7TJF - chains B and H of the 8 polymer chains in the assembly; structure by electron microscopy, 2.60 A resolution.

# Chain B
Name: Origin recognition complex subunit 2
Organism: Saccharomyces cerevisiae
UniProt: P32833 (ORC2_YEAST); residues 1-620 here = UniProt positions 1-620
Chain sequence (620 residues; each row starts with the number of its first residue):
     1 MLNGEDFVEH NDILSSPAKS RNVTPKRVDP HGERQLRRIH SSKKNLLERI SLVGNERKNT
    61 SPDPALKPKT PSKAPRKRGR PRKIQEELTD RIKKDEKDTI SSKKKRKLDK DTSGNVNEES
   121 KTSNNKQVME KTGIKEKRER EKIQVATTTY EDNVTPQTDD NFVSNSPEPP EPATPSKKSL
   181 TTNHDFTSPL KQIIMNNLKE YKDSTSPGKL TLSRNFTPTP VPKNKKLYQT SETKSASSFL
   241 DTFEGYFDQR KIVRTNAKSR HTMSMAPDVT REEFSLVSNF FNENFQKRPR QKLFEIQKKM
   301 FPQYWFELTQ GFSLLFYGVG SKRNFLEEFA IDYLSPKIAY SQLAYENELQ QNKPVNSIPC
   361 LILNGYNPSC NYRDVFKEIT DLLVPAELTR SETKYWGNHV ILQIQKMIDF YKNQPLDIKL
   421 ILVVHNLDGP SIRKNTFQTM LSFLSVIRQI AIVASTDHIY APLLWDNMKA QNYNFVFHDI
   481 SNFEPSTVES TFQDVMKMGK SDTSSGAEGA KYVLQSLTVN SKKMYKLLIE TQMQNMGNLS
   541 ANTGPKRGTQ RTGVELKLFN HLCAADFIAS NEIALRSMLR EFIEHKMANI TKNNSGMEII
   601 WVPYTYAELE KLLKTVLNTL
Not modelled in the structure: 1-232, 344-354, 498-620
UniProt features mapped onto this chain:
  - modified residue: Thr-60 (Phosphothreonine), Thr-187 (Phosphothreonine), Ser-188 (Phosphoserine)
From the paper describing this entry:
  - binding site for DNA, 84 bp ARS1: Arg-254

# Chain H
Molecule: DNA, 84 bp ARS1
Sequence (84 nucleotides; row label = number of the first residue in the row):
     1 TTTGTGCACT TGCCTGCAGG CCTTTTGAAA AGCAAGCATA AAAGATCTAA ACATAAAATC
    61 TGTAAAATAA CAAGATGTAA AGAT
Not modelled in the structure: 1-23, 65-84

# Interface between chain B and chain H
Contacting residue pairs - 10 pairs, chain B then chain H:
  Lys-251(B) / DA31(H)  salt bridge to the phosphate
  Arg-254(B) / DG32(H)  base contact
  Arg-373(B) / DA51(H)  sugar contact
  Arg-390(B) / DT54(H)  salt bridge to the phosphate
  Trp-396(B) / DA51(H)  base contact
  Trp-396(B) / DC52(H)  hydrogen bond to the base
  Trp-396(B) / DA53(H)  hydrogen bond to the phosphate
  Gly-397(B) / DC52(H)  phosphate contact
  His-399(B) / DC52(H)  salt bridge to the phosphate
  His-399(B) / DA53(H)  salt bridge to the phosphate
Interface residues without a listed pair, chain B (11 interface residues in all): Thr-393, Lys-394, Tyr-395, Asn-398
Interface residues without a listed pair, chain H (7 interface residues in all): DC33

# In short
11 residues of chain B face 7 of chain H across their interface, with 2 hydrogen bonds and 4 salt bridges.
Polar pairs include Trp-396(B)/DC52(H), Trp-396(B)/DA53(H) and Lys-251(B)/DA31(H). From the paper: a binding
site for DNA, 84 bp ARS1 at Arg-254(B).
Chain B is Origin recognition complex subunit 2 (Saccharomyces cerevisiae) and chain H is DNA, 84 bp ARS1; the
structure, S. cerevisiae ORC bound to 84 bp ARS1 DNA, was determined by electron microscopy together with
7TJH, 7TJI, 7TJJ and 7TJK from the same study.
